1KO1 - chains A and B; structure by X-ray diffraction, 2.09 A resolution.

Chain A (and B):
Molecule: Gluconate kinase
Organism: Escherichia coli
Notes: EC 2.7.1.12; chain B of this document is another copy of the same molecule, construct and numbering; everything in this record applies to it too
UniProtKB: P46859 (GNTK_ECOLI); residues 1-175 here correspond to UniProt positions 0-174 (UniProt number = residue number - 1)
Amino-acid sequence (175 residues; each row starts with the number of its first residue):
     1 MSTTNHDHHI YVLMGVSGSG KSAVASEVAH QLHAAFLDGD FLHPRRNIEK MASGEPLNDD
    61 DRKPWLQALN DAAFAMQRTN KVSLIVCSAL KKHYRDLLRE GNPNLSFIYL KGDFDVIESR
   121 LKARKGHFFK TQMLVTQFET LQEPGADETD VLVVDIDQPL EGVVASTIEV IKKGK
Not modelled in the structure: 1-2, 122-130, 175 (chain B: 1-2, 52-55, 126-129, 175)

Interface between chain A and chain B:
Pairs across the interface (26):
  Glu27(A) with His30(B), salt bridge
  His30(A) with Glu27(B), salt bridge; His30(B)
  Ala35(A) with Phe41(B), hydrophobic
  Leu37(A) with Leu37(B), hydrophobic
  Phe41(A) with Ala35(B), hydrophobic; Ala72(B); Ala75(B); Met76(B), hydrophobic; Asn80(B)
  Leu42(A) with Leu42(B), hydrophobic
  Arg45(A) with Asn70(B), hydrogen bond; Asp71(B), salt bridge; Phe74(B)
  Ile48(A) with Ala75(B), hydrophobic; Arg78(B)
  Gln67(A) with Arg45(B)
  Asn70(A) with Arg45(B), hydrogen bond
  Asp71(A) with Arg45(B), salt bridge
  Ala72(A) with Phe41(B)
  Phe74(A) with Ile48(B), hydrophobic
  Ala75(A) with Phe41(B); Ile48(B), hydrophobic
  Met76(A) with Phe41(B), hydrophobic
  Arg78(A) with Ile48(B)
  Asn80(A) with Phe41(B)
Other interface residues (no listed pair), chain A (18 interface residues in all): Phe36
Other interface residues (no listed pair), chain B (21 interface residues in all): Phe36, Asp40, Glu49, Met51, Thr79

Overview:
18 residues of chain A and 21 residues of chain B are in contact; the contacts include 2 hydrogen bonds and 4
salt bridges. Polar contacts include Glu27(A)-His30(B), Arg45(A)-Asp71(B) and Arg45(A)-Asn70(B).
Both chains are Gluconate kinase (Escherichia coli). Entry 1KO1 (Crystal structure of gluconate kinase) was
determined by X-ray diffraction together with 1KNQ, 1KO4, 1KO8 and 1KOF from the same study.
